Entry 7WTD (electron microscopy, 3.90 A resolution); this record covers chains C and D of the 4 polymer chains in the assembly.

[Chain C (and D)]
Molecule: Pyruvate carboxylase, mitochondrial
Source organism: Homo sapiens
Notes: EC 6.4.1.1; chain D of this document is another copy of the same molecule, construct and numbering; everything in this record applies to it too
UniProt: P11498 (PYC_HUMAN); numbering as in UniProt (aligned over 1-1178)
Chain sequence (1178 residues; row label = number of the first residue in the row):
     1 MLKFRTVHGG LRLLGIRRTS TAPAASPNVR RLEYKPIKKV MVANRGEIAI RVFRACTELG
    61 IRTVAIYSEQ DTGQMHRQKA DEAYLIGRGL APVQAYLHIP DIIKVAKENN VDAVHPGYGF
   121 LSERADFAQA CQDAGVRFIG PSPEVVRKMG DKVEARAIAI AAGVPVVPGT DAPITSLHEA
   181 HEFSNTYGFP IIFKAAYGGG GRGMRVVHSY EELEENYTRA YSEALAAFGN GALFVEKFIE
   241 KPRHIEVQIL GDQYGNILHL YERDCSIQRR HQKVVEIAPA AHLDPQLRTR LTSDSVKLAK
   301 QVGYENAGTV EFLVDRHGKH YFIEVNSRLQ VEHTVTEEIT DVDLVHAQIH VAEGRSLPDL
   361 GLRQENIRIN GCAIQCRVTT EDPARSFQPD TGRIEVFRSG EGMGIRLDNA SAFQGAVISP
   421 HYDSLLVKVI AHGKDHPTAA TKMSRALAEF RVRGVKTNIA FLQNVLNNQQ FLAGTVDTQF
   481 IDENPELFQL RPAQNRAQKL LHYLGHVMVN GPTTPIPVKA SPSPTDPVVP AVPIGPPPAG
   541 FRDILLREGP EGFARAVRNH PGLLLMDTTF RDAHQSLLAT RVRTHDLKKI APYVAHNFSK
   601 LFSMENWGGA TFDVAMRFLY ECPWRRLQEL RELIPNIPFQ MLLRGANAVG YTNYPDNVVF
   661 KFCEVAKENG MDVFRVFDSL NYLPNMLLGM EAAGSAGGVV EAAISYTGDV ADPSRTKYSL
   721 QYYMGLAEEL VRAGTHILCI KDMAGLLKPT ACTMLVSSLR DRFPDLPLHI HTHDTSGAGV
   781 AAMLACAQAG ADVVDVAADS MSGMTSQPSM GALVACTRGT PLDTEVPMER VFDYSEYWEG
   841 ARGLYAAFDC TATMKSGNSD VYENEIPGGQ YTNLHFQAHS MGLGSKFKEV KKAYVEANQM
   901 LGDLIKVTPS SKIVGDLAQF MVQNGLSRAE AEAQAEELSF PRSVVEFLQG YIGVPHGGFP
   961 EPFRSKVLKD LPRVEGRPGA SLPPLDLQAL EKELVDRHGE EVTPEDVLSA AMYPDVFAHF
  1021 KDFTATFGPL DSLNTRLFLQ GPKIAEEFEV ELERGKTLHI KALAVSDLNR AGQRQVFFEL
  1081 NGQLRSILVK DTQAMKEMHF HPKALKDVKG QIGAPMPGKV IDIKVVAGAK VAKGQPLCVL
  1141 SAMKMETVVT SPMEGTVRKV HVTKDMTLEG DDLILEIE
Disordered / not traced: 1-32 (chain D: 1-33)
Curated features (UniProtKB/Swiss-Prot):
  - active site: Arg-328
  - binding site (ATP): Lys-152, Glu-236, His-271
  - binding site (substrate): Arg-571 to Gln-575, Arg-644, Thr-908
  - binding site (Mn(2+)): Asp-572, Lys-741, His-771, His-773
  - modified residue: Lys-35 (N6-acetyllysine), Lys-39 (N6-acetyllysine), Lys-79 (N6-acetyllysine), Lys-148 (N6-acetyllysine), Lys-152 (N6-acetyllysine), Lys-241 (N6-acetyllysine), Lys-297 (N6-acetyllysine), Lys-319 (N6-acetyllysine), Lys-434 (N6-acetyllysine), Lys-442 (N6-succinyllysine), Lys-589 (N6-acetyllysine), Lys-661 (N6-acetyllysine), Lys-717 (N6-acetyllysine), Lys-741 (N6-carboxylysine), Lys-748 (N6-acetyllysine), Lys-892 (N6-acetyllysine), Lys-969 (N6-acetyllysine), Lys-992 (N6-acetyllysine), Thr-1003 (Phosphothreonine), Lys-1061 (N6-acetyllysine) and 3 more in UniProt
  - natural variant: Val-145 (V145A: In PC deficiency), Arg-156 (R156Q: In PC deficiency), Arg-270 (R270W: In PC deficiency), Tyr-304 (Y304C: In PC deficiency), Arg-451 (R451C: In PC deficiency), Arg-583 (R583L: In PC deficiency), Ala-610 (A610T: In PC deficiency), Arg-631 (R631Q: In PC deficiency), Met-743 (M743I: In PC deficiency), Val-1131 to Lys-1133 (deletion: In PC deficiency)
  - mutagenesis: Phe-1077 (F1077A/E: Loss of tetramerization and enzyme activity, resulting in an inactive homodimer)
Disulfides: Cys-752/Cys-786
Residues lining bound ligands:
  - ATP (adenosine-5'-triphosphate): Lys-194, Gly-199, Gly-200, Met-204, Glu-236, Lys-237, Phe-238, Ile-239, Pro-242, Gln-268, His-271, Lys-273, Glu-311, Leu-313, Glu-324
  - coenzyme A (COA), molecule 1: Phe-53, Arg-54, Thr-57, Arg-77, Gln-78, Lys-79, Ala-80, Asp-81, Glu-82, Ala-83
  - coenzyme A (COA), molecule 2: Arg-398, Arg-445, Ala-448, Glu-449, Arg-451, Arg-453, Gln-494, Asn-495, Arg-496, Ala-497, Gln-498, Gly-1055, Lys-1056, Leu-1080, Arg-1085

[Interface between chain C and chain D]
Residue-residue contacts (70):
  Arg-54(C) / Glu-401(D)  hydrogen bond (side chain-backbone)
  Arg-54(C) / Arg-445(D)
  Arg-54(C) / Glu-449(D)  salt bridge
  Thr-57(C) / Arg-445(D)
  Glu-58(C) / Thr-441(D)
  Glu-58(C) / Lys-442(D)
  Tyr-67(C) / His-1059(D)
  Thr-72(C) / His-1059(D)  hydrogen bond
  Thr-72(C) / Asn-1081(D)
  Gly-73(C) / Asn-1081(D)
  Gly-73(C) / Gly-1082(D)  hydrogen bond (backbone-backbone)
  Arg-77(C) / Thr-1057(D)  hydrogen bond (side chain-backbone)
  Arg-77(C) / Leu-1058(D)
  Arg-77(C) / His-1059(D)  hydrogen bond
  Arg-77(C) / Asn-1081(D)
  Gln-78(C) / Leu-1080(D)
  Gln-78(C) / Asn-1081(D)  hydrogen bond
  Lys-79(C) / Arg-398(D)
  Lys-79(C) / Glu-449(D)  salt bridge
  Ala-80(C) / Lys-1056(D)
  Asp-81(C) / Lys-1056(D)  hydrogen bond (backbone-side chain)
  Glu-82(C) / Glu-1053(D)
  Glu-82(C) / Arg-1054(D)
  Glu-82(C) / Gly-1055(D)
  Ala-83(C) / Gly-1055(D)  hydrogen bond (backbone-backbone)
  Tyr-84(C) / Arg-1054(D)
  Tyr-84(C) / Gly-1055(D)
  Glu-108(C) / Arg-1054(D)
  Asn-109(C) / Arg-1054(D)  hydrogen bond
  Glu-337(C) / Met-403(D)
  Asp-343(C) / Met-403(D)
  Ser-399(C) / Lys-79(D)
  Glu-401(C) / Arg-54(D)  hydrogen bond (backbone-side chain)
  Glu-401(C) / Leu-407(D)
  Gly-402(C) / Arg-406(D)
  Met-403(C) / Glu-337(D)
  Met-403(C) / Asp-341(D)
  Met-403(C) / Val-342(D)
  Met-403(C) / Asp-343(D)
  Arg-406(C) / Gly-402(D)
  Arg-406(C) / Met-403(D)
  Leu-407(C) / Glu-401(D)
  Asn-409(C) / Glu-401(D)
  Phe-413(C) / Gly-1082(D)
  Phe-413(C) / Gln-1083(D)
  Thr-441(C) / Glu-58(D)
  Glu-449(C) / Arg-54(D)  salt bridge
  Glu-449(C) / Lys-79(D)  salt bridge
  Arg-1054(C) / Glu-82(D)
  Arg-1054(C) / Tyr-84(D)  hydrogen bond
  Arg-1054(C) / Glu-108(D)  salt bridge
  Arg-1054(C) / Asn-109(D)  hydrogen bond
  Gly-1055(C) / Asp-81(D)
  Gly-1055(C) / Glu-82(D)  hydrogen bond (backbone-side chain)
  Gly-1055(C) / Ala-83(D)  hydrogen bond (backbone-backbone)
  Lys-1056(C) / Arg-77(D)
  Lys-1056(C) / Asp-81(D)
  Lys-1056(C) / Glu-82(D)
  Thr-1057(C) / Arg-77(D)  hydrogen bond (backbone-side chain)
  His-1059(C) / Thr-72(D)  hydrogen bond
  His-1059(C) / Arg-77(D)  hydrogen bond
  Phe-1077(C) / Leu-1063(D)  hydrophobic
  Leu-1080(C) / Gln-78(D)
  Asn-1081(C) / Thr-72(D)
  Asn-1081(C) / Gln-74(D)
  Asn-1081(C) / Arg-77(D)
  Asn-1081(C) / Gln-78(D)  hydrogen bond
  Gly-1082(C) / Gly-73(D)  hydrogen bond (backbone-backbone)
  Gly-1082(C) / Gln-78(D)
  Gly-1082(C) / Phe-413(D)
Interface residues without a listed pair, chain C (52 interface residues in all): Gln-74, Met-75, Asp-341, Asn-370, Arg-398, Gln-414, Gly-415, Arg-445, Glu-1049, Glu-1053, Leu-1058, Leu-1063, Ala-1064, Gln-1075, Gln-1083
Interface residues without a listed pair, chain D (53 interface residues in all): Thr-57, Tyr-67, Met-75, Ala-80, Asn-370, Ser-399, Asn-409, His-432, Glu-1047, Ala-1064, Phe-1077, Leu-1084

[Overview]
52 residues of chain C face 53 of chain D across their interface, with 19 hydrogen bonds and 5 salt bridges.
Among the polar pairs are Arg-54(C)/Glu-449(D), Lys-79(C)/Glu-449(D) and Arg-1054(C)/Glu-108(D). Ligands of
chain C: ATP and coenzyme A.
Chain C and chain D are both Pyruvate carboxylase, mitochondrial (Homo sapiens); the structure, Cryo-EM
structure of human pyruvate carboxylase with acetyl-CoA in the intermediate state 1, was determined by
electron microscopy together with 7WTA, 7WTB, 7WTC and 7WTE from the same study.
